3VKI - chain A; structure by X-ray diffraction, 2.30 A resolution.

== Chain A ==
Molecule: Flagella basal body P-ring formation protein flgA
Source organism: Salmonella typhimurium
UniProt: P40131 (FLGA_SALTY); residues 1-198 here correspond to UniProt positions 22-219 (UniProt number = residue number + 21)
Chain sequence (219 residues; numbered 1 to 219; the number before each row is that of its first residue):
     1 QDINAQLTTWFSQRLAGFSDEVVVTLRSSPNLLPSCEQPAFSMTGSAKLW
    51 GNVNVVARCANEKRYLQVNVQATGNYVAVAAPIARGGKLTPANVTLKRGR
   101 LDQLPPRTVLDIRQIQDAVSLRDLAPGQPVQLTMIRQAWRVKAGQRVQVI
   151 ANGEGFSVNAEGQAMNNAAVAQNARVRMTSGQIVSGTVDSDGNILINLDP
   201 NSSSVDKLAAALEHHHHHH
Disordered / not traced: 199-219
Disulfides: Cys36-Cys59
Construct notes: expression tag (199-219)
From the paper describing this entry:
  - conformationally variable residues (domain motion): Arg113, Arg136, Ser190
  - mutagenesis - R113C/S190C: increased stability
  - mutagenesis - R113C/S190C: unchanged binding to FlgI

== Overview ==
From the paper: R113C/S190C increase stability; conformational variability at Arg113, Arg136 and Ser190.
Chain A is Flagella basal body P-ring formation protein flgA (Salmonella typhimurium); the structure,
Monoclinic Crystal Structure of Salmonella FlgA in closed form, was determined by X-ray diffraction together
with 3VJP and 3TEE from the same study.
